Entry 7QID (electron microscopy, 5.00 A resolution (low resolution: residue-level contacts below are approximate; hydrogen-bond / salt-bridge calls are withheld)); this record covers chains C and D of the 10 polymer chains in the assembly.

# Chain C
Protein: Insulin receptor
Source organism: Homo sapiens
Notes: EC 2.7.10.1
UniProtKB: P06213 (INSR_HUMAN), isoform P06213-2; residues 1-719 here correspond to UniProt positions 28-746 (UniProt number = residue number + 27)
Amino-acid sequence (719 residues; numbered 1 to 719; the number before each row is that of its first residue):
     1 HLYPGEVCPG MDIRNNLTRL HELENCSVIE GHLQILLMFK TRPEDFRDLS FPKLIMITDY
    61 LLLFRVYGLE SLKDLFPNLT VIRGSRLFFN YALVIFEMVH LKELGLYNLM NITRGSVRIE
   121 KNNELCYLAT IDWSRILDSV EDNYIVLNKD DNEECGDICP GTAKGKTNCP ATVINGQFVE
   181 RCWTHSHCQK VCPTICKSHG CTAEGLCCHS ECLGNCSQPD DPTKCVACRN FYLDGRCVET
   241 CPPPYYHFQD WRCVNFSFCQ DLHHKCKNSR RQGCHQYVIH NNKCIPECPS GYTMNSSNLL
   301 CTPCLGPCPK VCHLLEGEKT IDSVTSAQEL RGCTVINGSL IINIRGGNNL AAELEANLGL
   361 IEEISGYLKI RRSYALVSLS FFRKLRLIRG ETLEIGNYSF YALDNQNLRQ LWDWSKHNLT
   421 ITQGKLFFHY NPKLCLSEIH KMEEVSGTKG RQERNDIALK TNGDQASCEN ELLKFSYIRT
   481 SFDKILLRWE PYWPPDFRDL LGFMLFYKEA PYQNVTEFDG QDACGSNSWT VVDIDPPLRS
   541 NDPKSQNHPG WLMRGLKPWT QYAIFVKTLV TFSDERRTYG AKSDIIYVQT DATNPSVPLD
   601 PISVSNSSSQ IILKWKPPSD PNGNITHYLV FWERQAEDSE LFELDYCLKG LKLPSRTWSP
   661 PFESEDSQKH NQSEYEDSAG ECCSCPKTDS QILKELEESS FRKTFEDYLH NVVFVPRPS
Swiss-Prot annotation at these positions:
  - region: Glu-706 to Phe-714 (Insulin-binding)
  - site: Phe-39 (Insulin-binding)
  - modified residue: Ser-373 (Phosphoserine), Tyr-374 (Phosphotyrosine), Ser-380 (Phosphoserine)
  - glycosylation (N-linked (GlcNAc...) asparagine): Asn-16, Asn-25, Asn-78, Asn-111, Asn-215, Asn-255, Asn-295, Asn-337, Asn-397, Asn-418, Asn-514, Asn-606, Asn-624, Asn-671
Disulfides: Cys-8/Cys-26, Cys-126/Cys-155, Cys-159/Cys-182, Cys-169/Cys-188, Cys-192/Cys-201, Cys-196/Cys-207, Cys-208/Cys-216, Cys-212/Cys-225, Cys-228/Cys-237, Cys-241/Cys-253, Cys-259/Cys-284, Cys-266/Cys-274, Cys-288/Cys-301, Cys-304/Cys-308, Cys-312/Cys-333, Cys-435/Cys-468, Cys-682/Cys-685

# Chain D
Protein: Isoform Short of Insulin receptor
Source organism: Homo sapiens
Notes: EC 2.7.10.1
UniProtKB: P06213-2 (INSR-2_HUMAN); residues 724-917 here correspond to UniProt positions 751-944 (UniProt number = residue number + 27)
Amino-acid sequence (194 residues; numbered 724 to 917; the number before each row is that of its first residue):
   724 SLGDVGNVTV AVPTVAAFPN TSSTSVPTSP EEHRPFEKVV NKESLVISGL RHFTGYRIEL
   784 QACNQDTPEE RCSVAAYVSA RTMPEAKADD IVGPVTHEIF ENNVVHLMWQ EPKEPNGLIV
   844 LYEVSYRRYG DEELHLCVSR KHFALERGCR LRGLSPGNYS VRIRATSLAG NGSWTEPTYF
   904 YVTDYLDVPS NIAK
Disulfides: Cys-786/Cys-795

# Chain C / chain D interface
Pairs across the interface - 119 pairs, chain C then chain D:
  Ala-592(C) / Asn-787(D)
  Asn-594(C) / Cys-795(D)
  Asn-594(C) / Ser-796(D)
  Asn-594(C) / Val-797(D)
  Ser-596(C) / Ser-796(D)
  Val-597(C) / Val-797(D)
  Pro-598(C) / Leu-783(D)
  Pro-601(C) / Val-801(D)
  Ser-603(C) / Ala-803(D)
  Ser-603(C) / Thr-805(D)
  Val-604(C) / Thr-805(D)
  Ser-605(C) / Thr-805(D)
  Ser-607(C) / Met-806(D)
  Ser-608(C) / Arg-774(D)
  Ser-608(C) / His-775(D)
  Ser-608(C) / Phe-776(D)
  Ser-608(C) / Thr-805(D)
  Ser-608(C) / Met-806(D)
  Ser-608(C) / Glu-808(D)
  Ser-609(C) / Ile-770(D)
  Ser-609(C) / Leu-773(D)
  Ser-609(C) / Arg-774(D)
  Ser-609(C) / His-775(D)
  Gln-610(C) / Val-769(D)
  Gln-610(C) / Ile-770(D)
  Gln-610(C) / Leu-773(D)
  Gln-610(C) / Thr-805(D)
  Ile-611(C) / Ile-770(D)
  Ile-611(C) / Leu-773(D)
  Ile-611(C) / Ala-803(D)
  Ile-611(C) / Thr-805(D)
  Ile-612(C) / Ser-767(D)
  Ile-612(C) / Leu-768(D)
  Ile-612(C) / Val-769(D)
  Leu-613(C) / Ser-767(D)
  Leu-613(C) / Leu-768(D)
  Leu-613(C) / Leu-783(D)
  Lys-614(C) / Glu-766(D)
  Lys-614(C) / Ser-767(D)
  Trp-615(C) / Glu-766(D)
  Lys-616(C) / Glu-766(D)
  Pro-617(C) / Glu-766(D)
  Asn-622(C) / Glu-766(D)
  Ile-625(C) / Val-762(D)
  Ile-625(C) / Ala-785(D)
  Ile-625(C) / Cys-786(D)
  Thr-626(C) / Lys-761(D)
  Thr-626(C) / Val-762(D)
  Thr-626(C) / Cys-786(D)
  Thr-626(C) / Gln-788(D)
  Thr-626(C) / Asp-789(D)
  His-627(C) / Lys-761(D)
  His-627(C) / Val-762(D)
  His-627(C) / Ala-785(D)
  His-627(C) / Cys-786(D)
  His-627(C) / Asp-789(D)
  His-627(C) / Glu-793(D)
  His-627(C) / Cys-795(D)
  Tyr-628(C) / Phe-759(D)
  Tyr-628(C) / Glu-760(D)
  Tyr-628(C) / Val-762(D)
  Tyr-628(C) / Gln-784(D)
  Tyr-628(C) / Ala-785(D)
  Tyr-628(C) / Cys-786(D)
  Leu-629(C) / Arg-757(D)
  Leu-629(C) / Glu-782(D)
  Leu-629(C) / Gln-784(D)
  Leu-629(C) / Cys-786(D)
  Leu-629(C) / Glu-793(D)
  Leu-629(C) / Cys-795(D)
  Val-630(C) / Phe-759(D)
  Phe-631(C) / Arg-757(D)
  Phe-631(C) / Arg-780(D)
  Phe-631(C) / Ile-781(D)
  Trp-632(C) / Thr-747(D)
  Trp-632(C) / Pro-758(D)
  Trp-632(C) / Phe-759(D)
  Trp-632(C) / Glu-760(D)
  Trp-632(C) / Ile-770(D)
  Trp-632(C) / Leu-773(D)
  Trp-632(C) / Tyr-779(D)
  Glu-633(C) / Asp-727(D)
  Glu-633(C) / Val-749(D)
  Glu-633(C) / Thr-751(D)
  Glu-633(C) / Ser-752(D)
  Glu-633(C) / Arg-757(D)
  Glu-633(C) / Pro-758(D)
  Arg-634(C) / Thr-747(D)
  Arg-634(C) / Ser-748(D)
  Arg-634(C) / Val-749(D)
  Arg-634(C) / Pro-750(D)
  Arg-634(C) / Thr-751(D)
  Arg-634(C) / Arg-774(D)
  Arg-634(C) / Thr-777(D)
  Arg-634(C) / Gly-778(D)
  Arg-634(C) / Tyr-779(D)
  Gln-635(C) / Thr-751(D)
  Gln-635(C) / Arg-780(D)
  Gln-635(C) / Glu-782(D)
  Glu-637(C) / Lys-836(D)
  Asp-638(C) / Arg-780(D)
  Leu-641(C) / Leu-841(D)
  Phe-642(C) / Arg-863(D)
  Phe-642(C) / Lys-864(D)
  Glu-643(C) / Lys-864(D)
  Asp-645(C) / Leu-844(D)
  Tyr-646(C) / Ser-862(D)
  Tyr-646(C) / His-865(D)
  Cys-647(C) / Leu-844(D)
  Cys-647(C) / Tyr-845(D)
  Cys-647(C) / Cys-860(D)  disulfide
  Leu-653(C) / Val-843(D)
  Thr-657(C) / Ser-802(D)
  Thr-657(C) / Arg-804(D)
  Trp-658(C) / Tyr-800(D)
  Pro-661(C) / Arg-780(D)
  Phe-662(C) / Arg-780(D)
  Phe-662(C) / Tyr-800(D)
  Ser-664(C) / Tyr-800(D)
Also at the interface, not in a pair above, chain C (53 interface residues in all): Trp-559, Asp-620, Asn-624, Ala-636, Leu-644, Leu-651, Arg-656
Also at the interface, not in a pair above, chain D (64 interface residues in all): His-756, Ser-771, Gly-772, Ala-799, Glu-846, Val-847, Leu-891
Disulfides between the chains: Cys-647(C)/Cys-860(D)

# Summary
Chain C and chain D form an interface of 53 and 64 residues respectively, with 1 disulfide bond.
Here chain C is Insulin receptor and chain D is Isoform Short of Insulin receptor, both from Homo sapiens.
Entry 7QID (tentative model of the human insulin receptor ectodomain bound by three insulin) was determined by
electron microscopy.
